Entry 7EOU (electron microscopy, 4.30 A resolution (low resolution: residue-level contacts below are approximate; hydrogen-bond / salt-bridge calls are withheld)); this record covers chains A and D of the 4 polymer chains in the assembly.

== Chain A ==
Name: Glutamate receptor ionotropic, NMDA 2A
Source organism: Homo sapiens
UniProtKB: Q12879 (NMDE1_HUMAN); residue numbers follow UniProt; this construct covers 1-842
Sequence (853 residues; row label = number of the first residue in the row):
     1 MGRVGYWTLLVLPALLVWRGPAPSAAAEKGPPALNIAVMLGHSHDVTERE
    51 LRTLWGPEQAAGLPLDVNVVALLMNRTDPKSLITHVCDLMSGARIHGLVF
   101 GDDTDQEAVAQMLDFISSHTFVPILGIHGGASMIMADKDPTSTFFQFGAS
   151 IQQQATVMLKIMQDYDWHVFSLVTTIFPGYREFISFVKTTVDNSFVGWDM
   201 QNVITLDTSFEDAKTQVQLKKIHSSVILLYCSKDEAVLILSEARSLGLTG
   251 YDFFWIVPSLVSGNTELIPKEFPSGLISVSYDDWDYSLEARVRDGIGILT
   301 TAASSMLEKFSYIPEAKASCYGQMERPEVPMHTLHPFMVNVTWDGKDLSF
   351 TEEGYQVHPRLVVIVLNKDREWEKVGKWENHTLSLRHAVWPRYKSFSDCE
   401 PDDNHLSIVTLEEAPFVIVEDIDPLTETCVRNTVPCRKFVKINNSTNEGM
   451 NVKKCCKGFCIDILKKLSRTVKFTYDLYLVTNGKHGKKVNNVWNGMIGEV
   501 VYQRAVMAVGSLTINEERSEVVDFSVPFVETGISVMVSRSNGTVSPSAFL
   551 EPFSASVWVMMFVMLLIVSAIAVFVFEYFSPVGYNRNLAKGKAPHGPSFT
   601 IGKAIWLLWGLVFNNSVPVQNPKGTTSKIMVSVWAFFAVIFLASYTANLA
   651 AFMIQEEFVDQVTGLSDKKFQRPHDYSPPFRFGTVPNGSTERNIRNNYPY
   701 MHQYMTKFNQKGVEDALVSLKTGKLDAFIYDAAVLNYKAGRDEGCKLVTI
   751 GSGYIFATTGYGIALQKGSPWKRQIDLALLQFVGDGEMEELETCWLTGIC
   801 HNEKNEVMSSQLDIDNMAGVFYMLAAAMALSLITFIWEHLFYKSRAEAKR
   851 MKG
Disordered / not traced: 1-33, 542-548, 582-597, 617-624, 656-660, 804-812, 838-853
Differences from the reference sequence: engineered mutation Cys-794 (Leu in Q12879); expression tag (843-853)
Curated features (UniProtKB/Swiss-Prot):
  - region: Phe-599 to Gln-620 (Pore-forming)
  - binding site (Zn(2+)): His-44, His-128, Glu-266, Asp-282
  - binding site (L-glutamate): Ser-511, Thr-513, Arg-518, Ser-689, Thr-690, Asp-731
  - site: Asn-614 (Functional determinant of NMDA receptors)
  - glycosylation (N-linked (GlcNAc...) asparagine): Asn-75, Asn-340, Asn-380, Asn-443, Asn-444, Asn-541, Asn-687
  - natural variant: Pro-57 (P57L: Found in a cutaneous malignant melanoma sample), Pro-79 (P79R: In FESD), Thr-143 (T143I: Found in a patient with autism spectrum disorder; uncertain significance), Phe-183 (F183I: In FESD; uncertain significance), Ile-184 (I184S: In FESD; uncertain significance), Thr-189 (T189N: Found in a patient with schizophrenia; uncertain significance), Cys-231 (C231Y: In FESD; uncertain significance), Ala-243 (A243V: In FESD), Asp-252 (D252N: Found in a cutaneous malignant melanoma sample), Ser-278 (S278F: Found in a cutaneous malignant melanoma sample), Ala-290 (A290V: In FESD; uncertain significance), Gly-295 (G295S: In FESD; uncertain significance), 71 further natural variant entries in UniProt
  - mutagenesis: Pro-552 (P552A: Changed glutamate-gated calcium ion channel activity characterized by increased desensitization ...), Ser-632 (S632F: No effect on localization to the cell membrane. No effect on agonist potency and channel activation by glutamate and glycine), Thr-646 (T646R: No effect on localization to the cell membrane. Results in increased glycine potency and channel activation at lower agonist concentrations)
Disulfide bonds: Cys-87/Cys-320, Cys-429/Cys-455, Cys-745/Cys-800
Covalently attached groups: N-acetylglucosamine (NAG) linked to Asn-687
Small-molecule neighbours: 6RM (7-[(4-fluoranylphenoxy)methyl]-3-[(1R,2R)-2-(hydroxymethyl)cyclopropyl]-2-methyl-[1,3]thiazolo[3,2-a]pyrimidin-5-one): Ile-514, Val-526, Pro-527, Phe-528, Val-529, Glu-530, Thr-758, Thr-759, Gly-760

== Chain D ==
Name: Glutamate receptor ionotropic, NMDA 1
Source organism: Homo sapiens
UniProtKB: Q05586 (NMDZ1_HUMAN); residues 1-847 here = UniProt positions 1-847
Sequence (847 residues; numbered 1 to 847; the number before each row is that of its first residue):
     1 MSTMRLLTLALLFSCSVARAACDPKIVNIGAVLSTRKHEQMFREAVNQAN
    51 KRHGSWKIQLNATSVTHKPNAIQMALSVCEDLISSQVYAILVSHPPTPND
   101 HFTPTPVSYTAGFYRIPVLGLTTRMSIYSDKSIHLSFLRTVPPYSHQSSV
   151 WFEMMRVYSWNHIILLVSDDHEGRAAQKRLETLLEERESKAEKVLQFDPG
   201 TKNVTALLMEAKELEARVIILSASEDDAATVYRAAAMLNMTGSGYVWLVG
   251 EREISGNALRYAPDGILGLQLINGKNESAHISDAVGVVAQAVHELLEKEN
   301 ITDPPRGCVGNTNIWKTGPLFKRVLMSSKYADGVTGRVEFNEDGDRKFAN
   351 YSIMNLQNRKLVQVGIYNGTHVIPNDRKIIWPGGETEKPRGYQMSTRLKI
   401 VTIHQEPFVYVKPTLSDGTCKEEFTVNGDPVKKVICTGPNDTSPGSPRHT
   451 VPQCCYGFCIDLLIKLARTMNFTYEVHLVADGKFGTQERVNNSNKKEWNG
   501 MMGELLSGQADMIVAPLTINNERAQYIEFSKPFKYQGLTILVKKEIPRST
   551 LDSFMQPFQSTLWLLVGLSVHVVAVMLYLLDRFSPFGRFKVNSEEEEEDA
   601 LTLSSAMWFSWGVLLNSGIGEGAPRSFSARILGMVWAGFAMIIVASYTAN
   651 LAAFLVLDRPEERITGINDPRLRNPSDKFIYATVKQSSVDIYFRRQVCLS
   701 TMYRHMEKHNYESAAEAIQAVRDNKLHAFIWDSAVLEFEASQKCDLVTTG
   751 ELFFRSGFGIGMRKDSPWKQNVSLSILKSHENGFMEDLDKTWVRYQECDS
   801 RSNAPATLTFENMAGVFMLVAGGIVAGIFLIFIEIAYKRHKDARRKQ
Disordered / not traced: 1-24, 550-553, 585-602, 621-625, 799-808, 845-847
Differences from the reference sequence: engineered mutation Cys-698 (Glu in Q05586)
Curated features (UniProtKB/Swiss-Prot):
  - region: Leu-603 to Pro-624 (Pore-forming)
  - binding site (glycine): Pro-516, Thr-518, Arg-523, Ser-688, Asp-732
  - glycosylation (N-linked (GlcNAc...) asparagine): Asn-61, Asn-203, Asn-239, Asn-276, Asn-300, Asn-350, Asn-368, Asn-440, Asn-471, Asn-491, Asn-674, Asn-771
  - natural variant: Arg-217 (R217W: In NDHMSR), Asp-227 (D227H: In NDHMSR; uncertain significance), Arg-306 (R306Q: Found in a patient with schizophrenia; uncertain significance), Asp-552 (D552E: In NDHMSD), Pro-557 (P557R: In NDHMSD), Ser-560 (S560SS: In NDHMSD), Gly-618 (G618R: In NDHMSD), Gly-620 (G620R: In NDHMSD), Ala-637 (A637S: In NDHMSD; uncertain significance; A637V: In NDHMSD; uncertain significance), Gly-638 (G638A: In NDHMSD; G638V: In NDHMSD), Met-641 (M641I: In NDHMSD; M641L: In NDHMSD; M641V: In NDHMSD), Ile-642 (I642T: In NDHMSD; uncertain significance), 14 further natural variant entries in UniProt
  - mutagenesis: Ile-642 (I642L: Slight decrease in glutamate and glycine agonist potency; mutant channels are activated at 2-fold higher glutamate and glycine concentrations), Val-644 (V644M: Increase in glutamate and glycine agonist potency; mutant channels are activated lower glutamate and glycine concentrations), Ala-653 (A653G: Increase in glutamate and glycine agonist potency; mutant channels are activated lower glutamate and glycine concentrations), Met-813 (M813V: Slight decrease in glycine agonist potency; no effect on glutamate agonist potency)
Disulfide bonds: Cys-79/Cys-308, Cys-420/Cys-454, Cys-436/Cys-455, Cys-744/Cys-798
Covalently attached groups: N-acetylglucosamine (NAG) linked to Asn-61, Asn-203, Asn-239, Asn-276, Asn-368, Asn-471, Asn-771
Small-molecule neighbours: 6RM (7-[(4-fluoranylphenoxy)methyl]-3-[(1R,2R)-2-(hydroxymethyl)cyclopropyl]-2-methyl-[1,3]thiazolo[3,2-a]pyrimidin-5-one): Ile-519, Lys-531, Pro-532, Phe-533, Tyr-535, Arg-755, Gly-757, Leu-777, His-780

== Chain A / chain D interface ==
Pairs across the interface (91; chain A residue first):
  Arg-76(A) / Cys-308(D)
  Arg-76(A) / Val-309(D)
  Arg-76(A) / Gly-310(D)
  Thr-77(A) / Thr-312(D)
  Asp-78(A) / Asn-311(D)
  Asp-78(A) / Thr-312(D)
  Pro-79(A) / Phe-113(D)
  Lys-80(A) / Cys-308(D)
  Lys-80(A) / Val-309(D)
  Ile-83(A) / Leu-76(D)
  Gln-106(A) / Ile-314(D)
  Glu-107(A) / Arg-115(D)
  Glu-107(A) / Leu-135(D)
  Ala-108(A) / Gly-112(D)
  Ala-108(A) / Phe-113(D)
  Gln-111(A) / Tyr-109(D)
  Gln-111(A) / Ser-132(D)
  Gln-111(A) / Ile-133(D)
  Met-112(A) / Phe-113(D)
  Phe-115(A) / Pro-106(D)
  Phe-115(A) / Tyr-109(D)
  Met-135(A) / Ser-132(D)
  Ala-136(A) / Ile-133(D)
  Asp-137(A) / Ile-133(D)
  Asp-137(A) / His-171(D)
  Ile-176(A) / Glu-342(D)
  Pro-178(A) / Asp-130(D)
  Pro-178(A) / Lys-131(D)
  Pro-178(A) / Ser-132(D)
  Gly-179(A) / Asp-130(D)
  Arg-181(A) / Lys-178(D)
  Thr-190(A) / Asn-494(D)
  Asn-193(A) / Asn-494(D)
  Asn-193(A) / Lys-495(D)
  Asn-193(A) / Lys-496(D)
  Ser-194(A) / Asn-494(D)
  Phe-195(A) / Gln-487(D)
  Phe-195(A) / Glu-488(D)
  Phe-195(A) / Ser-493(D)
  Phe-195(A) / Lys-496(D)
  Tyr-321(A) / Ala-71(D)
  Tyr-321(A) / Ile-72(D)
  Gln-323(A) / Pro-69(D)
  Gln-323(A) / Asn-70(D)
  Gln-323(A) / Ala-71(D)
  Glu-420(A) / Arg-704(D)
  Asp-423(A) / Arg-489(D)
  Leu-425(A) / Arg-489(D)
  Glu-427(A) / Arg-489(D)
  Val-430(A) / Arg-694(D)
  Arg-431(A) / Val-697(D)
  Asn-432(A) / Val-697(D)
  Lys-457(A) / Ser-700(D)
  Trp-606(A) / Arg-630(D)
  Trp-609(A) / Met-634(D)
  Phe-613(A) / Ala-637(D)
  Phe-613(A) / Met-641(D)
  Asn-615(A) / Leu-615(D)
  Asn-615(A) / Asn-616(D)
  Asn-615(A) / Ser-617(D)
  Asn-615(A) / Gly-618(D)
  Ser-616(A) / Ser-617(D)
  Ser-616(A) / Gly-618(D)
  Met-653(A) / Ala-649(D)
  Met-653(A) / Ala-652(D)
  Met-653(A) / Ala-653(D)
  Arg-741(A) / Asn-674(D)
  Arg-741(A) / Pro-675(D)
  Thr-793(A) / Arg-673(D)
  Cys-794(A) / Arg-673(D)
  Cys-794(A) / Cys-698(D)  disulfide
  Cys-794(A) / Leu-699(D)
  Trp-795(A) / Cys-698(D)
  Thr-797(A) / Arg-673(D)
  Ile-799(A) / Pro-670(D)
  Ile-799(A) / Asn-674(D)
  Asn-816(A) / Asn-650(D)
  Met-817(A) / Leu-562(D)
  Val-820(A) / Phe-639(D)
  Val-820(A) / Ile-642(D)
  Met-823(A) / Val-635(D)
  Met-823(A) / Phe-639(D)
  Met-823(A) / Ile-642(D)
  Leu-830(A) / Ile-631(D)
  Ser-831(A) / Leu-577(D)
  Ser-831(A) / Leu-580(D)
  Thr-834(A) / Leu-580(D)
  Thr-834(A) / Ser-628(D)
  Thr-834(A) / Ile-631(D)
  Phe-835(A) / Leu-580(D)
  Phe-835(A) / Phe-583(D)
Interface residues without a listed pair, chain A (68 interface residues in all): Cys-87, Val-109, His-119, Asp-192, Asp-207, Ser-319, Cys-320, Met-324, Thr-426, Val-612, Asn-614, Leu-642, Gly-798, Phe-821, Ala-827
Interface residues without a listed pair, chain D (73 interface residues in all): Ala-75, Thr-105, Tyr-114, His-134, Tyr-526, Leu-565, Met-576, Phe-627, Ile-643, Arg-671, Gln-696
Cross-chain cystine bridges: Cys-794(A)/Cys-698(D)

== Overview ==
68 residues of chain A face 73 of chain D across their interface, with 1 disulfide bond. Bound to chain A:
compound 6RM. Chain D binds compound 6RM. Covalently linked N-acetylglucosamine: at Asn-687(A).
Here chain A is Glutamate receptor ionotropic, NMDA 2A and chain D is Glutamate receptor ionotropic, NMDA 1,
both from Homo sapiens. Entry 7EOU (Structure of the human GluN1/GluN2A NMDA receptor in the
glycine/glutamate/GNE-6901/9-AA bound state) was determined by electron microscopy together with 7EOQ, 7EOR,
7EOS and 7EOT from the same study.
